9ERF - chains B and T of the 4 polymer chains in the assembly; structure by electron microscopy, 2.64 A resolution.

Chain B:
Molecule: Schlafen family member 11
From: Homo sapiens
Notes: EC 3.6.-.-
Reference sequence: Q7Z7L1 (SLN11_HUMAN); residues 1-901 here = UniProt positions 1-901
Amino-acid sequence (929 residues; numbered -27 to 901; the number before each row is that of its first residue; numbers below 1 keep their minus sign (Met-27 is residue -27)):
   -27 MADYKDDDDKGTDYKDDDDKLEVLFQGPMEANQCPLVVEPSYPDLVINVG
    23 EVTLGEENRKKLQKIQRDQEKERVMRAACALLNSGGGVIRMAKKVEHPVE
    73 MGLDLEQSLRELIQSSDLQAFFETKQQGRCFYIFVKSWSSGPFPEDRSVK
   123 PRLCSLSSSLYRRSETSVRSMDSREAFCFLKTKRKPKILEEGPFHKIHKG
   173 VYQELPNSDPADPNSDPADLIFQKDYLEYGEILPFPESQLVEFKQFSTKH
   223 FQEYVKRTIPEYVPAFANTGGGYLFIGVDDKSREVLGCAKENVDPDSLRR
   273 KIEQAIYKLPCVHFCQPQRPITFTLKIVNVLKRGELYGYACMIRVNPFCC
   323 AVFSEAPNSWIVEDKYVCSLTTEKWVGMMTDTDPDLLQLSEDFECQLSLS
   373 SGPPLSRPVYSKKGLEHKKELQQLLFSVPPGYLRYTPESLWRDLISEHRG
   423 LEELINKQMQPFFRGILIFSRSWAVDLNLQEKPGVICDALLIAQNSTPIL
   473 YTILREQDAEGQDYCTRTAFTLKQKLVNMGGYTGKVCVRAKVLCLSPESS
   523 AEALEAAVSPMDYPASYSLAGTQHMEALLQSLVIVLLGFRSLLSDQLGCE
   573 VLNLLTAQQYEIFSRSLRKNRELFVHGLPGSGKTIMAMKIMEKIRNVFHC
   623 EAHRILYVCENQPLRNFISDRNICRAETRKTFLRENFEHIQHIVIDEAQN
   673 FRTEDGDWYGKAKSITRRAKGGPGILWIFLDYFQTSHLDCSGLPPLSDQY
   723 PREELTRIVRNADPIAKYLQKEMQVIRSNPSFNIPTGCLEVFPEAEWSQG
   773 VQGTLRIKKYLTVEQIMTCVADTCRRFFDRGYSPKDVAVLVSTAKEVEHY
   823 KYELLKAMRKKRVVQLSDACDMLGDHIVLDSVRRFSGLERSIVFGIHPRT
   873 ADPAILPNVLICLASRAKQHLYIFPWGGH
Not modelled in the structure: -27 to 6, 159-187, 354-380, 520-529, 900-901
Differences from the reference sequence: initiating methionine (-27); expression tag (-26 to 0)
Ion coordination: Mn2+ site 1: Glu209, Glu214, Phe215 (shared with 1 residue of chain U); Mn2+ site 2 near Glu209 (its only coordinating residue here); Zn2+: His285, Cys287, Cys321, Cys322
Curated features (UniProtKB/Swiss-Prot):
  - active site: Lys216
  - binding site (Mg(2+)): Glu209, Glu214
  - binding site (Zn(2+)): His285, Cys287, Cys321, Cys322
  - binding site (ATP): Gly599 to Thr606
  - mutagenesis: Glu209 (E209A: Complete loss of endonuclease activity), Glu214 (E214A: Complete loss of endonuclease activity), Lys216 (K216A: Complete loss of endonuclease activity), Tyr234 (Y234A: No effect on endonuclease activity), Asp252 (D252A: Slight increase in endonuclease activity), Lys605 (K605M: Abolishes ATPase activity without affecting its role in DNA damage response; when associated with A-668), Asp668 (D668A: Abolishes ATPase activity without affecting its role in DNA damage response; when associated with M-605), Glu669 (E669Q: Abolishes ATPase activity, leading to abolish ability to inhibit DNA replication without affecting subcellular location), Ser753 (S753D: Complete loss of tRNA cleavage and ssDNA binding)
What the authors report for this chain:
  - catalytic residues: Glu209, Glu214, Asp252
  - post-translational modification sites: Ser219, Thr230, Ser753 (citing earlier work)
  - mutagenesis - S753D: decreased binding to tRNA
  - mutagenesis - S219D, T230D: decreased binding to tRNA-Leu

Chain T:
Molecule: 65-nt RNA strand
Sequence (65 nucleotides; row label = number of the first residue in the row):
     1 AGCAGAGUGGCGCAGCGGAAGCGUGCUGGGCCCAUAACCCAGAGGUCGAU
    51 GGAUCGAAACCAUCC
Not modelled in the structure: 1-2, 27-41
Ion coordination: Mg2+ near G18 (its only coordinating residue here); Mn2+: U54 (shared with 3 residues of chain A)

Chain B / chain T interface:
Contacting residue pairs - 6 pairs, chain B then chain T:
  Lys32(B) with C60(T), sugar contact
  Lys36(B) with A62(T), salt bridge to the phosphate
  Leu75(B) with A53(T), sugar contact
  Ser139(B) with C65(T), phosphate contact
  Val140(B) with C65(T), phosphate contact
  Arg229(B) with C3(T), base contact
Interface residues without a listed pair, chain B (8 interface residues in all): Arg39, Arg141
Interface residues without a listed pair, chain T (7 interface residues in all): C61, C64

Summary:
Chain B and chain T form an interface of 8 and 7 residues respectively; the contacts include 1 salt bridge.
Its one salt-bridged contact is Lys36(B)-A62(T). The paper reports catalytic residues Glu209(B), Glu214(B) and
Asp252(B); S219D and T230D of chain B reduce binding to tRNA-Leu.
Here chain B is Schlafen family member 11 (Homo sapiens) and chain T is a 65-nt RNA strand. Entry 9ERF (SLFN11
dimer bound to tRNA-Met-CAT) was determined by electron microscopy (same publication as 9ERD, 9ERE, 9GMW and
9GMX).
